PDB entry 7VYQ | electron microscopy, 3.13 A resolution | chains B and F of the 4 polymer chains in the assembly

Chain B (and F):
Molecule: Carbonyl Reductase
Organism: Candida parapsilosis
Notes: EC 1.1.1.-; chain F of this document is another copy of the same molecule, construct and numbering; everything in this record applies to it too
UniProtKB: B2KJ46 (B2KJ46_CANPA); numbering as in UniProt (aligned over 1-279)
Chain sequence (280 residues; numbered 0 to 279; the number before each row is that of its first residue; numbering starts at 0):
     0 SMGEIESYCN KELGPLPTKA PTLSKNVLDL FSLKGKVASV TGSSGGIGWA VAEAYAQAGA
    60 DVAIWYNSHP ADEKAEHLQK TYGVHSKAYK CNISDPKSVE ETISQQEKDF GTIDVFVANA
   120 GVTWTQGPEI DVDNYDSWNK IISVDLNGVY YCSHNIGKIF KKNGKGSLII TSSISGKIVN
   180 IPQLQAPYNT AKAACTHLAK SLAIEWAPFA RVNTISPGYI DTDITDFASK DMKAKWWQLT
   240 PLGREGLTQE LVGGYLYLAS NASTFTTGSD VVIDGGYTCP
Construct notes: expression tag (0)
Ligand contacts:
  - ethyl 4-chloranyl-3-oxidanylidene-butanoate (83I): T122, S172, I173, S174, N179, Q182, Q184, Y187, G217, Y218, I223, T224, F226, A227, M231, W235
  - NADP (NAP; NADP nicotinamide-adenine-dinucleotide phosphate): G41, S42, S43, G44, G45, I46, G47, Y65, N66, S67, H68, C90, N91, I92, S93, N118, A119, G120, V121, V143, T170, S171, S172, Y187, K191, P216, G217, Y218, I219, T221, D222, I223, T224

How chain B and chain F interact:
Residue-residue contacts (82):
  Y7(B) - I180(F)
  Y7(B) - P181(F)
  Y7(B) - Q237(F)  hydrogen bond
  C8(B) - I180(F)
  C8(B) - L183(F)
  P127(B) - E204(F)
  E128(B) - Y149(F)  hydrogen bond
  E128(B) - H153(F)
  E128(B) - L201(F)
  E128(B) - E204(F)  hydrogen bond (backbone-side chain)
  E128(B) - W205(F)
  I129(B) - G156(F)
  I129(B) - K157(F)
  I129(B) - W205(F)
  V131(B) - H153(F)  hydrogen bond (backbone-side chain)
  Y134(B) - Y149(F)  hydrophobic
  Y134(B) - Y150(F)  hydrophobic
  Y134(B) - H153(F)  hydrogen bond
  Y134(B) - N154(F)  hydrogen bond
  W137(B) - L145(F)  hydrophobic
  W137(B) - N146(F)  hydrogen bond
  W137(B) - Y149(F)  hydrophobic
  N138(B) - N146(F)
  I141(B) - L145(F)  hydrophobic
  L145(B) - W137(F)  hydrophobic
  L145(B) - I141(F)  hydrophobic
  L145(B) - L145(F)  hydrophobic
  L145(B) - T189(F)
  N146(B) - W137(F)  hydrogen bond
  N146(B) - N138(F)
  Y149(B) - E128(F)  hydrogen bond
  Y149(B) - Y134(F)  hydrophobic
  Y149(B) - W137(F)  hydrophobic
  Y150(B) - Y134(F)  hydrophobic
  H153(B) - E128(F)
  H153(B) - V131(F)  hydrogen bond (side chain-backbone)
  H153(B) - Y134(F)  hydrogen bond
  N154(B) - Y134(F)  hydrogen bond
  G156(B) - I129(F)
  K157(B) - I129(F)
  K157(B) - D132(F)  salt bridge
  S174(B) - H196(F)  hydrogen bond (backbone-side chain)
  G175(B) - H196(F)
  K176(B) - H196(F)
  I177(B) - H196(F)  hydrogen bond (backbone-side chain)
  V178(B) - S200(F)
  V178(B) - I203(F)  hydrophobic
  I180(B) - Y7(F)
  I180(B) - C8(F)
  P181(B) - Y7(F)
  L183(B) - C8(F)
  L183(B) - E204(F)
  A185(B) - S200(F)
  A185(B) - E204(F)
  N188(B) - H196(F)
  N188(B) - S200(F)  hydrogen bond
  T189(B) - L145(F)
  T189(B) - A193(F)
  T189(B) - L197(F)
  A192(B) - A192(F)
  A192(B) - H196(F)
  A193(B) - T189(F)
  A193(B) - A193(F)  hydrophobic
  H196(B) - S174(F)  hydrogen bond (side chain-backbone)
  H196(B) - G175(F)
  H196(B) - K176(F)
  H196(B) - I177(F)  hydrogen bond (side chain-backbone)
  H196(B) - N188(F)
  H196(B) - A192(F)
  L197(B) - T189(F)
  S200(B) - V178(F)
  S200(B) - A185(F)
  S200(B) - N188(F)  hydrogen bond
  L201(B) - E128(F)
  I203(B) - V178(F)  hydrophobic
  E204(B) - P127(F)
  E204(B) - E128(F)  hydrogen bond (side chain-backbone)
  E204(B) - L183(F)
  E204(B) - A185(F)  hydrogen bond (side chain-backbone)
  W205(B) - E128(F)
  W205(B) - I129(F)
  Q237(B) - Y7(F)  hydrogen bond
Also at the interface, not in a pair above, chain B (48 interface residues in all): N9, P95, D132, K160, Q184, K199, F208, K234, L238
Also at the interface, not in a pair above, chain F (48 interface residues in all): N9, P95, K160, Q184, K199, F208, K234, L238

Overview:
The chain B/chain F interface involves 48 residues from each chain, with 21 hydrogen bonds and 1 salt bridge.
Among the polar pairs are K157(B)-D132(F), Y7(B)-Q237(F) and E128(B)-Y149(F). Bound to chain B: NADP and ethyl
4-chloranyl-3-oxidanylidene-butanoate.
Chain B and chain F are both Carbonyl Reductase (Candida parapsilosis); the structure, Short chain
dehydrogenase (SCR) cryoEM structure with NADP and ethyl 4-chloroacetoacetate, was determined by electron
microscopy together with 7DLD, 7DLL, 7DLM, 7DMG and 7DN1 from the same study.
